2DZO - chains A and B; structure by X-ray diffraction, 3.00 A resolution.

# Chain A
Molecule: Probable 26S proteasome regulatory subunit p28
Organism: Saccharomyces cerevisiae
UniProtKB: P50086 (PSDA_YEAST); residue numbers follow UniProt; this construct covers 1-228
Amino-acid sequence (228 residues; each row starts with the number of its first residue):
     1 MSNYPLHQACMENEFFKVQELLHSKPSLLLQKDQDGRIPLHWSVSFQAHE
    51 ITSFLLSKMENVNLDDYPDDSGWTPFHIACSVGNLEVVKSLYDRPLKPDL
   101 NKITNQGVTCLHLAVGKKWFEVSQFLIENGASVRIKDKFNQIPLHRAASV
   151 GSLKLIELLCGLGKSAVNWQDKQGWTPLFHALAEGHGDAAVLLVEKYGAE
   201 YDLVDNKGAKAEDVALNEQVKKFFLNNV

# Chain B
Molecule: 26S protease regulatory subunit 6B homolog
Organism: Saccharomyces cerevisiae
Notes: fragment: C-terminal domain
UniProtKB: P33298 (PRS6B_YEAST); residue numbers follow UniProt; this construct covers 348-428
Amino-acid sequence (82 residues; each row starts with the number of its first residue):
   347 MERRLIFGTIASKMSLAPEADLDSLIIRNDSLSGAVIAAIMQEAGLRAVR
   397 KNRYVILQSDLEEAYATQVKTDNTVDKFDFYK
Not modelled in the structure: 347-359, 417-428
Sequence notes: initiating methionine (347)

# Interface between chain A and chain B
Pairs across the interface (35):
  Q34(A) - K397(B)
  D35(A) - K397(B)
  D35(A) - R399(B)  salt bridge
  D35(A) - L403(B)
  R37(A) - E365(B)  salt bridge
  R37(A) - L403(B)
  W42(A) - L403(B)  hydrophobic
  S45(A) - P364(B)
  S45(A) - E365(B)  hydrogen bond
  F46(A) - P364(B)
  S71(A) - S405(B)  hydrogen bond (side chain-backbone)
  W73(A) - E365(B)
  W73(A) - Q404(B)
  I78(A) - E365(B)
  S81(A) - E365(B)  hydrogen bond (side chain-backbone)
  S81(A) - A366(B)
  V82(A) - E365(B)
  Q106(A) - E408(B)
  L113(A) - D367(B)
  G116(A) - D369(B)
  K117(A) - A366(B)  hydrogen bond (side chain-backbone)
  K117(A) - D367(B)  salt bridge
  K117(A) - D369(B)  salt bridge
  F139(A) - R374(B)
  Q141(A) - I373(B)  hydrogen bond (side chain-backbone)
  R146(A) - D367(B)  salt bridge
  R146(A) - S370(B)
  S149(A) - I373(B)
  Q173(A) - R374(B)  hydrogen bond (side chain-backbone)
  Q173(A) - N375(B)
  Q173(A) - D376(B)
  H180(A) - I373(B)
  H180(A) - D376(B)  salt bridge
  E184(A) - I373(B)
  E184(A) - D376(B)
Also at the interface, not in a pair above, chain A (24 interface residues in all): M11, W175
Also at the interface, not in a pair above, chain B (20 interface residues in all): I372, S377, Y400, V401

# In short
24 residues of chain A face 20 of chain B across their interface; the contacts include 6 hydrogen bonds and 6
salt bridges. Polar pairs include D35(A)-R399(B), R37(A)-E365(B) and K117(A)-D367(B).
Chain A is Probable 26S proteasome regulatory subunit p28 and chain B is 26S protease regulatory subunit 6B
homolog, both from Saccharomyces cerevisiae; the structure, Crystal structure analysis of yeast Nas6p
complexed with the proteasome subunit, rpt3, was determined by X-ray diffraction.
